Entry 5S4S (X-ray diffraction, 2.35 A resolution); this record covers chains A and F of the 6 polymer chains in the assembly.

# Chain A
Protein: Tubulin alpha-1B chain
Source organism: Bos taurus
UniProtKB: P81947 (TBA1B_BOVIN); residue numbers follow UniProt; this construct covers 1-451
Chain sequence (451 residues; numbered 1 to 451; the number before each row is that of its first residue):
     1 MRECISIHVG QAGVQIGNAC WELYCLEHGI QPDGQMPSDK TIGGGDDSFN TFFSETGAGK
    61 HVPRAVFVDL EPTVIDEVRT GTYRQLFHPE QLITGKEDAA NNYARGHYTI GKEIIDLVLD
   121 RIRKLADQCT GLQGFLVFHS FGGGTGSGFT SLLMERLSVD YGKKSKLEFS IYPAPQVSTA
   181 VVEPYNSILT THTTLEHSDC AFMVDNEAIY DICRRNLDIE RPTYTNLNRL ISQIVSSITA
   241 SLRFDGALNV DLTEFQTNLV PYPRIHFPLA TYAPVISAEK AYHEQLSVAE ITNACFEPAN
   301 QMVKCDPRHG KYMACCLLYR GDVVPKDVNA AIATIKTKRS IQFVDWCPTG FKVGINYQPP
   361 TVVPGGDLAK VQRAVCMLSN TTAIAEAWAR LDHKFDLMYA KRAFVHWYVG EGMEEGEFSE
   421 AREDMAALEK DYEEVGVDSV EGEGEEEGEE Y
Unresolved in the structure: 439-451
Bound ions: Mg2+: Glu-71 (together with GTP)
Small-molecule neighbours:
  - GTP (guanosine-5'-triphosphate): Val-9, Gly-10, Gln-11, Ala-12, Gln-15, Ile-16, Asp-69, Glu-71, Asp-98, Ala-99, Ala-100, Asn-101, Ser-140, Gly-142, Gly-143, Gly-144, Thr-145, Gly-146, Ile-171, Pro-173, Val-177, Ser-178, Glu-183, Asn-206, Tyr-224, Leu-227, Asn-228, Ile-231
  - K0M (3-methyl-N-(1-methyl-1H-pyrazol-3-yl)-1,2-oxazole-5-carboxamide): Thr-179, Ala-180, Val-181

# Chain F
Protein: Tubulin-Tyrosine Ligase
Source organism: Gallus gallus
UniProtKB: E1BQ43 (E1BQ43_CHICK); numbering as in UniProt (aligned over 1-378)
Chain sequence (384 residues; row label = number of the first residue in the row):
     1 MYTFVVRDEN SSVYAEVSRL LLATGQWKRL RKDNPRFNLM LGERNRLPFG RLGHEPGLVQ
    61 LVNYYRGADK LCRKASLVKL IKTSPELSES CTWFPESYVI YPTNLKTPVA PAQNGIRHLI
   121 NNTRTDEREV FLAAYNRRRE GREGNVWIAK SSAGAKGEGI LISSEASELL DFIDEQGQVH
   181 VIQKYLEKPL LLEPGHRKFD IRSWVLVDHL YNIYLYREGV LRTSSEPYNS ANFQDKTCHL
   241 TNHCIQKEYS KNYGRYEEGN EMFFEEFNQY LMDALNTTLE NSILLQIKHI IRSCLMCIEP
   301 AISTKHLHYQ SFQLFGFDFM VDEELKVWLI EVNGAPACAQ KLYAELCQGI VDVAISSVFP
   361 LADTGQKTSQ PTSIFIKLHH HHHH
Unresolved in the structure: 106-124, 155-158, 363-371, 383-384
Construct notes: expression tag (379-384)
Small-molecule neighbours: AMP-PCP (ACP; phosphomethylphosphonic acid adenylate ester): Lys-74, Pro-95, Ile-148, Lys-150, Gln-183, Lys-184, Tyr-185, Leu-186, Lys-198, Asp-200, Arg-202, Arg-222, His-239, Leu-240, Thr-241, Asn-242, Asp-318, Met-320, Ile-330, Glu-331, Asn-333

# Interface between chain A and chain F
Contacting residue pairs (18; chain A residue first):
  Gln-176(A) with Pro-56(F)
  Glu-207(A) with His-54(F), salt bridge
  Glu-297(A) with His-306(F)
  Lys-304(A) with His-54(F)
  Cys-305(A) with His-308(F)
  Asp-306(A) with Arg-66(F)
  Arg-308(A) with Pro-300(F); Ala-301(F), hydrogen bond (side chain-backbone); Ile-302(F); Ser-303(F), hydrogen bond (side chain-backbone)
  His-309(A) with Arg-66(F), hydrogen bond (side chain-backbone); Gly-67(F); Ala-301(F)
  Glu-386(A) with Gly-50(F); Arg-66(F), salt bridge
  Arg-390(A) with Gly-50(F); His-54(F), hydrogen bond
  His-393(A) with Arg-51(F)
Interface residues without a listed pair, chain A (16 interface residues in all): Pro-175, Pro-298, Lys-338, Ser-340, Glu-433
Interface residues without a listed pair, chain F (15 interface residues in all): Arg-46, Gly-53, Leu-307

# In short
The interface between chain A and chain F involves 16 residues on one side and 15 on the other, with 4
hydrogen bonds and 2 salt bridges. Among the polar pairs are Glu-207(A)/His-54(F), Glu-386(A)/Arg-66(F) and
Arg-308(A)/Ala-301(F). Ligands of chain A: GTP and compound K0M.
Chain A is Tubulin alpha-1B chain (Bos taurus) and chain F is Tubulin-Tyrosine Ligase (Gallus gallus); the
structure, Tubulin-Z240297434-complex, was determined by X-ray diffraction together with 5S4L, 5S4M, 5S4N,
5S4O, 5S4P, 5S4Q and 52 further entries from the same study.
